6KKO - chains A and B of the 4 polymer chains in the assembly; structure by X-ray diffraction, 2.10 A resolution.

== Chain A (and B) ==
Molecule: Putative serine phosphatase
From: Pseudomonas aeruginosa
Notes: chain B of this document is another copy of the same molecule, construct and numbering; everything in this record applies to it too
UniProt: A0A485GYA3 (A0A485GYA3_PSEAI); residues 1-180 here correspond to UniProt positions 668-847 (UniProt number = residue number + 667)
Chain sequence (181 residues; numbered 0 to 180; the number before each row is that of its first residue; numbering starts at 0):
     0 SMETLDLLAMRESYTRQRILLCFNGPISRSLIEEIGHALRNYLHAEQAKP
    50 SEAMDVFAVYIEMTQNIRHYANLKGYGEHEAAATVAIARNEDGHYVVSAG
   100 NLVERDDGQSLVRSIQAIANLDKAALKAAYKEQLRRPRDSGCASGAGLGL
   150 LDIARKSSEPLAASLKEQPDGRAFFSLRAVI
Disordered / not traced: 0-1, 135-143 (chain B: 135-143, 167-170)
Construct notes: expression tag (0)
Modified positions: Mse1 (selenomethionine); Mse9, Mse53, Mse62 (selenomethionine; parent Met)
Bound ions: Na+: Asn65 (together with ADP) (shared with 1 residue of chain C)
Residues lining bound ligands: ADP (adenosine-5'-diphosphate): Asn65, Ile66, Tyr69, Asn100, Val102, Leu110, Gln132, Gly144, Ala145, Gly146, Leu147, Gly148, Leu149, Leu150, Phe174
Reported in the primary citation:
  - mutagenesis - E61A/Q64A/R67A: decreased catalytic activity with DUF1987 domain-containing protein
  - mutagenesis - E61A/Q64A/R67A: unchanged expression
  - binding site for ADP: Mse62, Asn65, Tyr69, Asn100, Leu110, Gly148, Leu149
  - contacts within the chain: Leu110-Phe174
  - Na+ coordination: Asn65

== Chain A / chain B interface ==
Pairs across the interface - 75 pairs, chain A then chain B:
  Glu2(A) with Asn89(B); Arg177(B)
  Thr3(A) with Arg15(B); Gln16(B)
  Leu4(A) with Gln16(B); Ile18(B), hydrophobic; Val95(B), hydrophobic; Ser97(B); Arg177(B)
  Asp5(A) with Gln16(B), hydrogen bond (backbone-side chain)
  Leu6(A) with Thr83(B); Ala98(B); Gly99(B); Ser175(B)
  Leu7(A) with Lys165(B); Phe173(B), hydrophobic
  Mse9(A) with Ile18(B)
  Arg10(A) with Asn23(B); Thr83(B), hydrogen bond; Leu101(B); Phe173(B)
  Glu11(A) with Lys165(B)
  Tyr13(A) with Tyr13(B), hydrogen bond; Asn23(B)
  Gln16(A) with Asp5(B); Mse9(B)
  Ile18(A) with Mse9(B)
  Leu19(A) with Asn23(B); Gly24(B); Pro25(B)
  Leu20(A) with Phe22(B), hydrophobic; Asn23(B); Pro25(B)
  Cys21(A) with Mse9(B), hydrophobic; Phe22(B); Asn23(B), hydrogen bond (backbone-backbone)
  Phe22(A) with Leu20(B), hydrophobic; Cys21(B)
  Asn23(A) with Arg10(B); Tyr13(B); Leu19(B); Leu20(B); Cys21(B), hydrogen bond (backbone-backbone)
  Gly24(A) with Leu19(B)
  Pro25(A) with Leu19(B)
  Ser29(A) with Glu33(B)
  Glu33(A) with Ser29(B); Leu30(B)
  Ile34(A) with Leu30(B), hydrophobic
  Tyr41(A) with His78(B)
  Ala44(A) with His78(B)
  Glu45(A) with His78(B), salt bridge
  His78(A) with Tyr41(B); Ala44(B); Glu45(B), salt bridge
  Thr83(A) with Leu6(B); Mse9(B); Arg10(B), hydrogen bond
  Val95(A) with Glu2(B)
  Ser97(A) with Glu2(B)
  Ala98(A) with Leu6(B)
  Gly99(A) with Leu6(B)
  Leu101(A) with Arg10(B)
  Ala161(A) with Ser0(B); Thr3(B)
  Ser163(A) with Thr3(B), hydrogen bond
  Lys165(A) with Leu7(B); Glu11(B), salt bridge
  Phe173(A) with Leu7(B), hydrophobic; Arg10(B)
  Ser175(A) with Thr3(B), hydrogen bond (side chain-backbone); Leu6(B)
  Arg177(A) with Ser0(B); Glu2(B), salt bridge; Thr3(B)
Also at the interface, not in a pair above, chain A (45 interface residues in all): Ser27, Leu30, Ala37, Ala82, Ala85, Ala162, Leu176
Also at the interface, not in a pair above, chain B (44 interface residues in all): Leu4, Ser27, Ala37, Ala82, Ala85, Ala87

== In short ==
45 residues of chain A and 44 residues of chain B are in contact; the contacts include 8 hydrogen bonds and 4
salt bridges. Polar pairs include Glu45(A)-His78(B), Lys165(A)-Glu11(B) and Arg177(A)-Glu2(B). From the paper:
a binding site for ADP at Mse62(A), Asn65(A) and Tyr69(A) among others; E61A/Q64A/R67A of chain A reduce
catalytic activity with DUF1987 domain-containing protein.
Both chains are Putative serine phosphatase (Pseudomonas aeruginosa). Entry 6KKO (The crystal structure of
SiaB-SiaC complex from Pseudomonas aeruginosa) was determined by X-ray diffraction, deposited together with
6KKP.
